Entry 8DC0 (X-ray diffraction, 1.93 A resolution); this record covers chains A and B.

[Chain A]
Protein: Transforming growth factor beta receptor type 3
Organism: Rattus norvegicus
Notes: fragment: ZPC domain
UniProt: P26342 (TGBR3_RAT); residues 13-180 here correspond to UniProt positions 590-757 (UniProt number = residue number + 577)
Sequence (174 residues; each row starts with the number of its first residue):
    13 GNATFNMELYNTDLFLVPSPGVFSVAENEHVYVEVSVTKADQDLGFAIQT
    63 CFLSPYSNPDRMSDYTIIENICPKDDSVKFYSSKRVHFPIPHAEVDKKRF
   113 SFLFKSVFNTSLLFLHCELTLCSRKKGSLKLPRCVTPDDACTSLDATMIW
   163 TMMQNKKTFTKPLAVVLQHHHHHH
Disordered / not traced: 13-14, 182-186
Sequence notes: expression tag (181-186)
Curated features (UniProtKB/Swiss-Prot):
  - region: M160 to P174 (Interaction with TGF-beta ligand)
  - glycosylation (N-linked (GlcNAc...) asparagine): N14, N121
Disulfide bonds: C63-C129, C84-C153, C134-C146
Reported in the primary citation:
  - conformationally variable residues (order/disorder transition): I161
  - mutagenesis - N82A, N82Y, I161A, I161Y: unchanged binding to InhA
  - mutagenesis - N82Y, I161Y: abolished binding to TGF-beta2
  - mutagenesis - N82A, I161A: decreased signaling in response to TGF-beta2

[Chain B]
Protein: Transforming growth factor beta-2
Organism: Homo sapiens
Notes: fragment: mmTGF-b2-7m2r
UniProt: P61812 (TGFB2_HUMAN); residues 1-112 here correspond to UniProt positions 303-414 (UniProt number = residue number + 302)
Sequence (112 residues; row label = number of the first residue in the row):
     1 ALDAAYCFRNVQDNCCLRPLYIDFRKDLGWKWIHEPKGYNANFCAGACPY
    51 LWSSDTQHSRVLSLYNTINPRASKSPRCRSQDLEPLTIVYYVGRKPKVEQ
   101 LSNMIVKSCKCS
Disordered / not traced: 51-74
Sequence notes: conflict R25 (Lys327 in P61812), K26 (Arg328 in P61812), R71 (Glu373 in P61812), K74 (Ala376 in P61812), R77 (Cys379 in P61812), R79 (Val381 in P61812), V89 (Leu391 in P61812), V92 (Ile394 in P61812), R94 (Lys396 in P61812), K95 (Thr397 in P61812), V98 (Ile400 in P61812)
Disulfide bonds: C7-C16, C15-C78, C44-C109, C48-C111

[Interface between chain A and chain B]
Contacting residue pairs - 35 pairs, chain A then chain B:
  P71(A) with K31(B), hydrogen bond (backbone-side chain)
  D72(A) with R25(B), hydrogen bond (backbone-side chain)
  R73(A) with R25(B)
  M74(A) with R25(B)
  E81(A) with H34(B), salt bridge; Y91(B); V92(B); G93(B), hydrogen bond (backbone-backbone)
  N82(A) with Y91(B), hydrogen bond (side chain-backbone); V92(B)
  C84(A) with V92(B), hydrophobic; G93(B)
  P85(A) with G93(B)
  K86(A) with Y91(B); G93(B), hydrogen bond (side chain-backbone); R94(B), hydrogen bond (backbone-side chain)
  D87(A) with R94(B)
  D88(A) with R94(B)
  E130(A) with K31(B)
  A152(A) with V92(B)
  L156(A) with Y90(B), hydrogen bond (backbone-side chain); V92(B); K97(B)
  D157(A) with Y90(B); E99(B)
  A158(A) with W32(B); I88(B), hydrophobic; Y90(B), hydrogen bond (backbone-side chain); E99(B), hydrogen bond (backbone-side chain); L101(B), hydrophobic
  T159(A) with E99(B)
  I161(A) with W32(B), hydrophobic; Y90(B), hydrophobic
  W162(A) with W30(B)
  M165(A) with W32(B)
Other interface residues (no listed pair), chain A (23 interface residues in all): F64, C153, K168
Other interface residues (no listed pair), chain B (15 interface residues in all): G29
The authors on this interface:
  - pairs named by the authors: Y90(B)-D157(A), K97(B)-L156(A), E99(B)-A158(A)
  - interface residues, chain A: P71(A), D72(A), E81(A), N82(A), K86(A), D88(A), E130(A), L156(A), D157(A), A158(A), T159(A), I161(A), W162(A), M165(A)
  - hot spots on chain A (mutagenesis) - N82A, A158E, I161A: abolished binding to Transforming growth factor beta-2 (chain B)
  - interface residues, chain B: W30(B), W32(B), I88(B), Y90(B), V92(B), K97(B), E99(B)

[Overview]
Chain A and chain B form an interface of 23 and 15 residues respectively; the contacts include 9 hydrogen
bonds and 1 salt bridge. Among the polar pairs are E81(A)-H34(B), P71(A)-K31(B) and D72(A)-R25(B). The authors
report contacts between Y90(B) and D157(A), K97(B) and L156(A) and E99(B) and A158(A). The paper reports that
N82A, A158E and I161A of chain A abolish binding to Transforming growth factor beta-2 (chain B); interface
residues P71(A), D72(A) and W30(B) among others; 5 substitutions were tested in all.
Here chain A is Transforming growth factor beta receptor type 3 (Rattus norvegicus) and chain B is
Transforming growth factor beta-2 (Homo sapiens). Entry 8DC0 (Rat Betaglycan Zona Pellucida Domain (ZPC) in
complex with mini monomer TGFb2 (mmTGF-b2-7M2R)) was determined by X-ray diffraction (same publication as
9B9F, 9FDY, 9FK5 and 9FKP).
